Entry 6SWM (X-ray diffraction, 2.77 A resolution); this record covers chain A.

Chain A:
Name: Carbonic anhydrase 1
Source organism: Homo sapiens
Notes: EC 4.2.1.1
UniProtKB: P00915 (CAH1_HUMAN); residues 0-260 here correspond to UniProt positions 1-261 (UniProt number = residue number + 1)
Sequence (261 residues; numbered 0 to 260; the number before each row is that of its first residue; numbering starts at 0):
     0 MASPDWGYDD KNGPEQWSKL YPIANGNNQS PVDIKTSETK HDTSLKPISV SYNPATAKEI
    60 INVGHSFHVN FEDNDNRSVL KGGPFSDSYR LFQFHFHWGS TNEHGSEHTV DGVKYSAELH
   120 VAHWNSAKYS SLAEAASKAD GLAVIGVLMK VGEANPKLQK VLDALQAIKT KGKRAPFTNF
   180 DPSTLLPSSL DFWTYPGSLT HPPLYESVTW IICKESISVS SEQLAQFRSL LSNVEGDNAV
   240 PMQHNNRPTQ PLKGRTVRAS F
Not modelled in the structure: 0-4
Swiss-Prot annotation at these positions:
  - active site: H64 (Proton donor/acceptor)
  - binding site (Zn(2+)): H64, H67, H94, H96, H119, H200
  - binding site (substrate): T199, H200
  - modified residue: A1 (N-acetylalanine)
Bound ions: Zn2+: H94, H96, H119
Residues lining bound ligands: (2R)-1-prop-2-enoxy-3-selanyl-propan-2-ol (LVW): F91, Q92, H94, H96, H119, A121, L141, V143, L198, T199, W209

Overview:
Chain A binds (2R)-1-prop-2-enoxy-3-selanyl-propan-2-ol. H94, H96 and H119 coordinate Zn2+. Curated annotation
(UniProt) lists active-site residue H64, 6 Zn2+-binding residues and substrate-binding residues T199 and H200.
Chain A is Carbonic anhydrase 1 (Homo sapiens); the structure, selenol bound carbonic anhydrase I, was
determined by X-ray diffraction, deposited together with 6HWZ and 6HX5.
